PDB entry 4QUX | X-ray diffraction, 3.00 A resolution | chains O and U of the 28 polymer chains in the assembly

[Chain O]
Molecule: Proteasome subunit alpha type-2
Source organism: Saccharomyces cerevisiae
Notes: EC 3.4.25.1; engineered mutation(s): A49T
UniProtKB: P23639 (PSA2_YEAST); residue numbers follow UniProt; this construct covers 1-250
Chain sequence (250 residues; row label = number of the first residue in the row):
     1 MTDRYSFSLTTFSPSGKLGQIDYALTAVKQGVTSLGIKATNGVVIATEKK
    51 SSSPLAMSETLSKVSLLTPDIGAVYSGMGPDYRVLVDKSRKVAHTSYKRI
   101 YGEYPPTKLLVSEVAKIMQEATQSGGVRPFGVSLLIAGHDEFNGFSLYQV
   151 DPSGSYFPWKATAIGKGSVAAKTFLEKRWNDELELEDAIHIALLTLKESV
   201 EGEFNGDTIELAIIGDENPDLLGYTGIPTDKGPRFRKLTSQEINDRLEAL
UniProt features mapped onto this chain:
  - cross-link: Lys108 (Glycyl lysine isopeptide (Lys-Gly) (interchain with G-Cter in ubiquitin))

[Chain U]
Molecule: Proteasome subunit alpha type-1
Source organism: Saccharomyces cerevisiae
Notes: EC 3.4.25.1
UniProtKB: P21243 (PSA1_YEAST); residues -8 to 243 here correspond to UniProt positions 1-252 (UniProt number = residue number + 9)
Chain sequence (252 residues; each row starts with the number of its first residue; numbers below 1 keep their minus sign (Met-8 is residue -8)):
    -8 MSGAAAASAAGYDRHITIFSPEGRLYQVEYAFKATNQTNINSLAVRGKDC
    42 TVVISQKKVPDKLLDPTTVSYIFCISRTIGMVVNGPIPDARNAALRAKAE
    92 AAEFRYKYGYDMPCDVLAKRMANLSQIYTQRAYMRPLGVILTFVSVDEEL
   142 GPSIYKTDPAGYYVGYKATATGPKQQEITTNLENHFKKSKIDHINEESWE
   192 KVVEFAITHMIDALGTEFSKNDLEVGVATKDKFFTLSAENIEERLVAIAE
   242 QD
Disordered / not traced: -8 to 1, 243

[How chain O and chain U interact]
Contacting residue pairs (65; chain O residue first):
  Asp3(O) with Tyr124(U)
  Tyr5(O) with Ile7(U); Ala123(U), hydrophobic; Tyr124(U), hydrophobic
  Leu9(O) with Ile9(U), hydrophobic; Ala123(U), hydrophobic
  Gln20(O) with Ile9(U); Phe10(U), hydrogen bond (side chain-backbone)
  Tyr23(O) with Phe10(U), hydrophobic; Ser11(U); Pro12(U), hydrophobic; Gly14(U)
  Ala24(O) with Phe10(U), hydrophobic
  Thr26(O) with Pro12(U); Glu13(U)
  Ala27(O) with Gly14(U)
  Ser52(O) with Tyr153(U)
  Pro54(O) with Lys158(U), hydrogen bond (backbone-side chain); Glu174(U)
  Leu55(O) with Tyr157(U); Lys158(U), hydrogen bond (backbone-backbone); Ala159(U); Thr170(U); Leu173(U), hydrophobic; Glu174(U); Phe177(U), hydrophobic
  Ala56(O) with Gly156(U); Tyr157(U), hydrophobic
  Met57(O) with Arg37(U); Val155(U); Gly156(U), hydrogen bond (backbone-backbone); Tyr157(U); Lys158(U)
  Thr60(O) with Tyr146(U); Val155(U); Gly156(U), hydrogen bond (side chain-backbone)
  Leu61(O) with Tyr153(U), hydrophobic
  Met78(O) with Phe10(U), hydrophobic; Leu16(U), hydrophobic
  Pro80(O) with Gln117(U); Ala151(U); Gly152(U); Tyr153(U)
  Asp81(O) with Gln117(U)
  Arg83(O) with Ala113(U), hydrogen bond (side chain-backbone); Asn114(U); Gly152(U), hydrogen bond (side chain-backbone); Tyr154(U)
  Val84(O) with Asn114(U); Gln117(U)
  Asp87(O) with Lys110(U), salt bridge; Asn114(U)
  Ala121(O) with Gln121(U)
  Gly126(O) with Arg122(U); Ala123(U), hydrogen bond (backbone-backbone)
  Val127(O) with Gln121(U); Arg122(U)
  Arg128(O) with Thr8(U); Phe10(U); Leu16(U); Thr120(U), hydrogen bond (side chain-backbone); Gln121(U), hydrogen bond (backbone-backbone)
  Pro129(O) with Phe10(U)
  Phe130(O) with Gln121(U)
  Gly131(O) with Phe10(U)
Other interface residues (no listed pair), chain O (31 interface residues in all): Met1, Thr2, Ser53

[Summary]
31 residues of chain O and 33 residues of chain U are in contact, with 10 hydrogen bonds and 1 salt bridge.
Among the polar pairs are Asp87(O)-Lys110(U), Gln20(O)-Phe10(U) and Pro54(O)-Lys158(U).
Chain O is Proteasome subunit alpha type-2 and chain U is Proteasome subunit alpha type-1, both from
Saccharomyces cerevisiae; the structure, yCP beta5-A49T-mutant, was determined by X-ray diffraction (same
publication as 4QUY, 4QV0, 4QV1, 4QV3, 4QV4, 4QV5 and 42 further entries).
